PDB entry 6YY3 | X-ray diffraction, 2.00 A resolution | chains D and G of the 4 polymer chains in the assembly

== Chain D ==
Protein: Methane monooxygenase component A alpha chain
From: Methylosinus trichosporium OB3b
Notes: EC 1.14.13.25
UniProtKB: P27353 (MEMA_METTR); numbering as in UniProt (aligned over 1-526)
Chain sequence (526 residues; each row starts with the number of its first residue):
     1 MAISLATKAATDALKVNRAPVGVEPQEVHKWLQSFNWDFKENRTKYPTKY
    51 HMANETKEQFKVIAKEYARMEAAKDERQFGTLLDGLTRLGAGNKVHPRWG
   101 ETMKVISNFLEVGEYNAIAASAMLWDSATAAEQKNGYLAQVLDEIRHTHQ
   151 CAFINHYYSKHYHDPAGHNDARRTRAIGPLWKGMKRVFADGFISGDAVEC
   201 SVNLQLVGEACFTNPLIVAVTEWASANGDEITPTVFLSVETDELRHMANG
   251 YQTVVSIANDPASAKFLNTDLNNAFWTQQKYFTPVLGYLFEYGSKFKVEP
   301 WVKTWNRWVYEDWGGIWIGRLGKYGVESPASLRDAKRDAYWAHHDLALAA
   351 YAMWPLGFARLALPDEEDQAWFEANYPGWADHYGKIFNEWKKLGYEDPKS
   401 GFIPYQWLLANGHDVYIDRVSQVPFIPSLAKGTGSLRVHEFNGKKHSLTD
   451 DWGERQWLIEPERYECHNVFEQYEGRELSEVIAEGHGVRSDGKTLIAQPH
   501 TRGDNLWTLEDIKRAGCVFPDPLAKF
Not modelled in the structure: 1-11
Bound ions: Fe2+ site 1: Glu114, Glu144, His147, Glu243; Fe2+ site 2: Glu144, Glu209, Glu243, His246
Swiss-Prot annotation at these positions:
  - active site: Cys151
  - binding site (Fe cation): Glu114, Glu144, His147, Glu209, Glu243, His246

== Chain G ==
Protein: Methane monooxygenase regulatory protein B
From: Methylosinus trichosporium OB3b
UniProtKB: P27356 (MMOB_METTR); residue numbers follow UniProt; this construct covers 1-138
Chain sequence (138 residues; each row starts with the number of its first residue):
     1 MSSAHNAYNAGIMQKTGKAFADEFFAEENQVVHESNAVVLVLMKSDEIDA
    51 IIEDIVLKGGKAKNPSIVVEDKAGFWWIKADGAIEIDAAEAGELLGKPFS
   101 VYDLLINVSSTVGRAYTLGTKFTITSELMGLDRALTDI
Not modelled in the structure: 1-2

== Interface between chain D and chain G ==
Contacting residue pairs (121; chain D residue first):
  Gln26(D) with Tyr102(G), hydrogen bond; Leu118(G); Gly119(G), hydrogen bond (side chain-backbone); Ile138(G)
  Glu27(D) with Ile138(G)
  Lys30(D) with Asp137(G); Ile138(G)
  Lys57(D) with Leu135(G); Asp137(G), salt bridge
  Gln59(D) with Ala115(G), hydrogen bond (side chain-backbone); Tyr116(G); Thr117(G), hydrogen bond (backbone-backbone); Leu135(G)
  Phe60(D) with Leu105(G), hydrophobic; Ala115(G); Thr117(G)
  Lys61(D) with Tyr102(G), hydrogen bond (backbone-side chain); Thr117(G), hydrogen bond (backbone-side chain); Thr136(G), hydrogen bond (side chain-backbone); Asp137(G), salt bridge
  Glu66(D) with Tyr102(G)
  Arg69(D) with Ser100(G), hydrogen bond; Tyr102(G); Asp103(G), salt bridge
  Met70(D) with Tyr102(G)
  Ala73(D) with Ile106(G), hydrophobic
  Lys74(D) with Leu105(G); Ile106(G)
  Arg77(D) with Ser45(G); Glu47(G), salt bridge; Ile106(G); Asn107(G)
  Asn214(D) with Ser110(G), hydrogen bond; Val112(G)
  Val218(D) with Phe75(G)
  Thr221(D) with Phe75(G)
  Glu222(D) with Lys72(G)
  Leu237(D) with Met43(G); Gly74(G); Ser109(G), hydrogen bond (backbone-side chain)
  Glu240(D) with Ser109(G)
  Thr241(D) with Met43(G); Leu105(G); Ile106(G); Val108(G); Ser109(G)
  Leu244(D) with Val108(G); Ser109(G); Ser110(G); Thr111(G)
  Met247(D) with Ser110(G); Thr111(G)
  Tyr251(D) with Arg114(G); Leu128(G), hydrogen bond (side chain-backbone); Met129(G), hydrogen bond (side chain-backbone)
  Val255(D) with Gly130(G)
  Ala258(D) with Leu131(G), hydrophobic
  Glu299(D) with Tyr8(G), hydrogen bond
  Val302(D) with Phe20(G), hydrophobic; Phe24(G), hydrophobic
  Lys303(D) with Met13(G), hydrogen bond (side chain-backbone); Lys15(G), hydrogen bond (side chain-backbone); Phe20(G)
  Asn306(D) with Ile12(G); Met13(G); Phe24(G)
  Arg307(D) with Tyr8(G), hydrogen bond (side chain-backbone); Met13(G); Lys79(G)
  Trp308(D) with Tyr8(G); Val41(G), hydrophobic; Trp77(G); Val112(G), hydrophobic
  Tyr310(D) with Asn29(G), hydrogen bond (side chain-backbone); Val31(G), hydrogen bond (side chain-backbone); His33(G), hydrogen bond
  Glu311(D) with Ile12(G)
  Asp312(D) with Val39(G); Lys79(G), salt bridge; Val112(G)
  Gly314(D) with Val32(G)
  Gly315(D) with His33(G); Glu34(G); Ser35(G), hydrogen bond (backbone-backbone)
  Ile316(D) with Ser35(G); Ala37(G); Val112(G); Gly113(G); Arg114(G), hydrogen bond (backbone-side chain)
  Trp317(D) with Val112(G); Gly113(G); Arg114(G)
  Gly319(D) with Glu34(G)
  Arg320(D) with Glu34(G), salt bridge; Ser35(G); Arg114(G); Ser126(G), hydrogen bond (side chain-backbone); Leu128(G)
  Lys323(D) with Leu128(G); Asp132(G), salt bridge
  Tyr324(D) with Leu128(G), hydrophobic; Leu131(G), hydrogen bond (side chain-backbone); Asp132(G), hydrogen bond
  Ser328(D) with Val31(G); Val32(G), hydrogen bond (side chain-backbone)
  Leu332(D) with Gln30(G); Val31(G); Val32(G)
  Arg333(D) with Glu27(G), salt bridge; Gln30(G)
  Lys336(D) with Phe24(G), hydrogen bond (side chain-backbone); Asn29(G), hydrogen bond (side chain-backbone); Gln30(G)
  Arg337(D) with Phe25(G)
  Ala339(D) with Phe24(G), hydrophobic
  Tyr340(D) with Ala21(G), hydrophobic; Phe25(G), hydrophobic
  Ala374(D) with Thr16(G); Gly17(G)
  Pro377(D) with Gly17(G); Lys18(G)
Also at the interface, not in a pair above, chain D (60 interface residues in all): Pro25, Glu58, Ser225, Ser238, Thr304, Trp305, Trp313, Ile318, Leu321
Also at the interface, not in a pair above, chain G (66 interface residues in all): Ala7, Gln14, Glu28, Val38, Ala73, Val101, Phe122, Glu127

== Overview ==
60 residues of chain D and 66 residues of chain G are in contact; the contacts include 27 hydrogen bonds and 8
salt bridges. Among the polar pairs are Lys57(D)-Asp137(G), Lys61(D)-Asp137(G) and Arg69(D)-Asp103(G).
Chain D is Methane monooxygenase component A alpha chain and chain G is Methane monooxygenase regulatory
protein B, both from Methylosinus trichosporium OB3b; the structure, XFEL structure of the Soluble methane
monooxygenase hydroxylase and regulatory subunit complex, from Methylosinus trichosporium OB3b ..., was
determined by X-ray diffraction (same publication as 6YD0, 6YDI and 6YDU).
